PDB entry 6UTH | electron microscopy, 3.40 A resolution | chains 2 and V of the 35 polymer chains in the assembly

Chain 2 (and V):
Molecule: Proteasome subunit beta
Organism: Thermoplasma acidophilum
Notes: EC 3.4.25.1; chain V of this document is another copy of the same molecule, construct and numbering; everything in this record applies to it too
UniProt: P28061 (PSB_THEAC); residues 1-203 here correspond to UniProt positions 9-211 (UniProt number = residue number + 8)
Amino-acid sequence (203 residues; row label = number of the first residue in the row):
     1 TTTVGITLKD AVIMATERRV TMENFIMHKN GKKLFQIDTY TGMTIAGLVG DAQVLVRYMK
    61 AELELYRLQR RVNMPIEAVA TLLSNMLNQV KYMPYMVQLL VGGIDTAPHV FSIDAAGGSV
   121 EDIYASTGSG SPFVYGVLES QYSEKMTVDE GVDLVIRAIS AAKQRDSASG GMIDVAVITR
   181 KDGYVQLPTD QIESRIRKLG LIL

Chain 2 / chain V interface:
Pairs across the interface (29):
  Met-22(2) / Ser-112(V)
  Met-22(2) / Asp-114(V)
  Met-22(2) / Gly-118(V)
  Met-22(2) / Val-120(V)  hydrophobic
  Glu-23(2) / Gln-98(V)  hydrogen bond
  Phe-25(2) / Tyr-135(V)  hydrophobic
  Met-27(2) / Ser-112(V)
  His-28(2) / Ser-112(V)
  His-28(2) / Val-120(V)
  His-28(2) / Asp-122(V)  salt bridge
  Asn-30(2) / Glu-121(V)
  Leu-48(2) / Ala-116(V)  hydrophobic
  Val-49(2) / Gly-118(V)
  Gly-50(2) / Asn-88(V)  hydrogen bond (backbone-side chain)
  Gly-50(2) / Ala-116(V)
  Gly-50(2) / Gly-117(V)
  Gly-50(2) / Gly-118(V)
  Asp-51(2) / Asn-88(V)  hydrogen bond
  Asp-51(2) / Lys-91(V)  salt bridge
  Gln-53(2) / Gly-117(V)
  Gln-53(2) / Ser-119(V)  hydrogen bond (side chain-backbone)
  Val-54(2) / Asn-85(V)
  Val-54(2) / Asn-88(V)
  Arg-57(2) / Thr-81(V)
  Arg-57(2) / Ser-84(V)
  Arg-57(2) / Asn-85(V)  hydrogen bond
  Met-93(2) / Tyr-92(V)
  Pro-94(2) / Tyr-92(V)  hydrogen bond (backbone-side chain)
  Met-96(2) / Tyr-92(V)
Also at the interface, not in a pair above, chain 2 (19 interface residues in all): Lys-29, Gly-31, Tyr-95
Also at the interface, not in a pair above, chain V (20 interface residues in all): Ile-113, Ser-126, Thr-127

Overview:
19 residues of chain 2 face 20 of chain V across their interface, with 6 hydrogen bonds and 2 salt bridges.
Among the polar pairs are His-28(2)/Asp-122(V), Asp-51(2)/Lys-91(V) and Glu-23(2)/Gln-98(V).
Both chains are Proteasome subunit beta (Thermoplasma acidophilum). Entry 6UTH (Allosteric coupling between
alpha-rings of 20S proteasome, 20S proteasome singly capped with a PA26/E102A_PANc, together with ...) was
determined by electron microscopy, deposited together with 6UTF, 6UTG, 6UTI and 6UTJ.
